PDB entry 4P2C | X-ray diffraction, 2.82 A resolution | chains A and D of the 11 polymer chains in the assembly

== Chain A ==
Protein: Shiga toxin 2e, subunit A
From: Escherichia coli
UniProt: Q7WUF4 (Q7WUF4_ECOLX); residues 1-297 here correspond to UniProt positions 23-319 (UniProt number = residue number + 22)
Sequence (297 residues; each row starts with the number of its first residue):
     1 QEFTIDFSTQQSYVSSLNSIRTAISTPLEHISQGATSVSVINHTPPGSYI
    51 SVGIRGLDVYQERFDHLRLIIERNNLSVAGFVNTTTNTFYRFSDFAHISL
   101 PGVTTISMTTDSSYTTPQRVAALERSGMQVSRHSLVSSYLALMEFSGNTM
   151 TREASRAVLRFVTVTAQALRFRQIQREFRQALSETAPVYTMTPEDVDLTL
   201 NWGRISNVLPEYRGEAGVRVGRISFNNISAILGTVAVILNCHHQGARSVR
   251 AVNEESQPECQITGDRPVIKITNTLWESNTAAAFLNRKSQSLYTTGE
Not modelled in the structure: 243-258, 297
Disulfides: C241-C260
Construct notes: engineered mutation S77 (Tyr99 in Q7WUF4), Q167 (Glu189 in Q7WUF4); variant T274 (Lys296 in Q7WUF4), S291 (Pro313 in Q7WUF4)

== Chain D ==
Protein: Shiga toxin 2e, subunit B
From: Escherichia coli
UniProt: Q47644 (Q47644_ECOLX); residues 1-68 here correspond to UniProt positions 20-87 (UniProt number = residue number + 19)
Sequence (68 residues; each row starts with the number of its first residue):
     1 ADCAKGKIEFSKYNEDNTFTVKVSGREYWTNRWNLQPLLQSAQLTGMTVT
    51 IISNTCSSGSGFAQVKFN
Disulfides: C3-C56

== How chain A and chain D interact ==
Residue-residue contacts (13; chain A residue first):
  I271(A) - T45(D)
  T272(A) - T45(D)
  W276(A) - L44(D)
  F284(A) - S41(D)
  F284(A) - L44(D)  hydrophobic
  F284(A) - T45(D)
  L285(A) - S41(D)
  S289(A) - N34(D)
  Q290(A) - W33(D)
  Q290(A) - Q36(D)  hydrogen bond
  Q290(A) - P37(D)
  S291(A) - N34(D)  hydrogen bond (backbone-side chain)
  T294(A) - W33(D)
Other interface residues (no listed pair), chain D (8 interface residues in all): G46

== In short ==
9 residues of chain A face 8 of chain D across their interface, with 2 hydrogen bonds. Polar contacts include
Q290(A)-Q36(D) and S291(A)-N34(D).
Here chain A is Shiga toxin 2e, subunit A and chain D is Shiga toxin 2e, subunit B, both from Escherichia
coli. Entry 4P2C (Complex of Shiga toxin 2e with a neutralizing single-domain antibody) was determined by
X-ray diffraction.
